PDB entry 4Y5Z | X-ray diffraction, 2.95 A resolution | chains G and H of the 60 polymer chains in the assembly

[Chain G (and H)]
Molecule: Immunoglobulin G-binding protein A, Coat protein
From: Staphylococcus aureus
Notes: chain H of this document is another copy of the same molecule, construct and numbering; everything in this record applies to it too
Reference sequence: chimeric construct of P02976, Q9EB06: residues 5-58 from P02976 (SPA_STAA8) positions 158-211 (UniProt number = residue number + 153); residues 66-268 from Q9EB06 positions 66-268 (same numbers)
Sequence (282 residues; numbered -13 to 268; the number before each row is that of its first residue; numbers below 1 keep their minus sign (Met-13 is residue -13)):
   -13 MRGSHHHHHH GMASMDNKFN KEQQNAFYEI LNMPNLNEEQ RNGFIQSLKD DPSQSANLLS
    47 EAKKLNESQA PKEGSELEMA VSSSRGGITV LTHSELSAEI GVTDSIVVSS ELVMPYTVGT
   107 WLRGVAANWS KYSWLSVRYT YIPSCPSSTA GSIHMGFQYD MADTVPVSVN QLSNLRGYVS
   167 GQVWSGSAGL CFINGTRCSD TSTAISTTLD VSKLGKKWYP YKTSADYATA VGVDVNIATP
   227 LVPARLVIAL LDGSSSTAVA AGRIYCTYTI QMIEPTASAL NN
Disordered / not traced: -13 to 71, 264-268 (chain H: -13 to 71, 265-268)
Disulfide bonds: Cys177-Cys184
Sequence notes: expression tag (-13 to 4); linker (59-65)

[Chain G / chain H interface]
Contacting residue pairs (59):
  Ser133(G) - Pro132(H)
  Ser133(G) - Ser133(H)  hydrogen bond (backbone-side chain)
  Ser134(G) - Pro132(H)
  Ser134(G) - Ser133(H)
  Ser134(G) - Ser134(H)
  Thr135(G) - Pro132(H)
  Ala136(G) - Pro132(H)
  Gly137(G) - Ser130(H)
  Ser138(G) - Ser130(H)
  Ser138(G) - Arg249(H)
  His140(G) - Arg249(H)
  His140(G) - Tyr251(H)
  Val155(G) - Arg249(H)
  Asn156(G) - Leu82(H)
  Asn156(G) - Thr106(H)  hydrogen bond
  Ser159(G) - Ser80(H)
  Ser159(G) - Glu81(H)
  Ser159(G) - Leu82(H)  hydrogen bond (side chain-backbone)
  Ser159(G) - Tyr251(H)
  Asn160(G) - His79(H)  hydrogen bond (backbone-side chain)
  Asn160(G) - Ser80(H)
  Asn160(G) - Glu81(H)
  Asn160(G) - Trp107(H)
  Tyr164(G) - Asn180(H)
  Tyr164(G) - Tyr251(H)  hydrogen bond
  Val165(G) - Leu176(H)  hydrophobic
  Val165(G) - Asn180(H)
  Ser166(G) - Ile128(H)
  Ser166(G) - Leu176(H)
  Ser166(G) - Tyr251(H)  hydrogen bond
  Gln168(G) - Pro129(H)
  Gln168(G) - Ser130(H)
  Gln168(G) - Cys131(H)  hydrogen bond (side chain-backbone)
  Gln168(G) - Trp170(H)  hydrogen bond (side chain-backbone)
  Gln168(G) - Ser173(H)  hydrogen bond
  Trp170(G) - Cys131(H)  hydrogen bond (side chain-backbone)
  Trp170(G) - Pro132(H)
  Trp170(G) - Ser133(H)
  Trp170(G) - Trp170(H)  hydrophobic
  Ser171(G) - Ser173(H)
  Ser185(G) - Ser185(H)  hydrogen bond (backbone-side chain)
  Asp186(G) - Asp186(H)
  Thr187(G) - Arg183(H)
  Thr187(G) - Ser185(H)
  Thr187(G) - Asp186(H)  hydrogen bond (backbone-side chain)
  Ser188(G) - Ser173(H)
  Ser188(G) - Ala174(H)
  Ser188(G) - Leu176(H)
  Ser188(G) - Cys177(H)
  Ser188(G) - Cys184(H)
  Ser188(G) - Ser185(H)  hydrogen bond (side chain-backbone)
  Ser188(G) - Asp186(H)  hydrogen bond
  Ser188(G) - Thr187(H)
  Thr189(G) - Ser173(H)
  Thr189(G) - Ala174(H)
  Ala190(G) - Leu176(H)
  Leu237(G) - Arg249(H)
  Asp238(G) - Ser130(H)  hydrogen bond
  Asp238(G) - Arg249(H)  salt bridge
Other interface residues (no listed pair), chain G (28 interface residues in all): Gly167, Ile191, Ser192
Other interface residues (no listed pair), chain H (28 interface residues in all): Glu85, Ile179

[Overview]
The chain G/chain H interface involves 28 residues from each chain; the contacts include 15 hydrogen bonds and
1 salt bridge. Polar pairs include Asp238(G)-Arg249(H), Ser133(G)-Ser133(H) and Asn156(G)-Thr106(H).
Both chains are Immunoglobulin G-binding protein A, Coat protein (Staphylococcus aureus). Entry 4Y5Z (T=1
capsid structure of SeMV Ndel65CP fused with B-domain of S. aureus protein SpA at the ...) was determined by
X-ray diffraction, deposited together with 4Y4Y.
